PDB entry 6QUZ | X-ray diffraction, 3.21 A resolution | chains A and E of the 3 polymer chains in the assembly

Chain A:
Protein: ABC transporter, ATP-binding protein
Source organism: Thermotoga maritima (strain ATCC 43589 / MSB8 / DSM 3109 / JCM 10099)
Notes: fragment: ABC transporter
UniProt: Q9WYC3 (Q9WYC3_THEMA); residues 2-577 here = UniProt positions 2-577
Chain sequence (587 residues; row label = number of the first residue in the row; numbers below 1 keep their minus sign (Gly-9 is residue -9)):
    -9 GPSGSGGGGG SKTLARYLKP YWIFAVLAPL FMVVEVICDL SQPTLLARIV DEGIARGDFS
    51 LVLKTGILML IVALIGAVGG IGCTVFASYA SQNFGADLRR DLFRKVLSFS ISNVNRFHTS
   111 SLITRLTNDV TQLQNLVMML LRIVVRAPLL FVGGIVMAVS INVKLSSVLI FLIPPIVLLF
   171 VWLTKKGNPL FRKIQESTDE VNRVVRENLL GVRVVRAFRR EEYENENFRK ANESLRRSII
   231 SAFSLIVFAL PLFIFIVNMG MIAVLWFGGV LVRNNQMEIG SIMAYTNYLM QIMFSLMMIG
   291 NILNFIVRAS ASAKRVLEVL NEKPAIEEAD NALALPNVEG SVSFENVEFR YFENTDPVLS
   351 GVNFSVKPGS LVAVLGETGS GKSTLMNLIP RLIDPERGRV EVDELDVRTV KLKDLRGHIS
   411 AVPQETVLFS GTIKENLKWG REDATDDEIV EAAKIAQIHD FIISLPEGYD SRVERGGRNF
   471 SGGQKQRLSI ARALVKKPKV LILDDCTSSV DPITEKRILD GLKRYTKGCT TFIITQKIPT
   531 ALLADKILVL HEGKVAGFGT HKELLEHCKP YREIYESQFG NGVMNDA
Not modelled in the structure: -9 to 1, 570-577
Sequence notes: expression tag (-9 to 1)
Metal / ion sites: Mg2+: Ser373, Gln414 (together with ATP-gamma-S)
Small-molecule neighbours:
  - ATP-gamma-S (AGS; phosphothiophosphoric acid-adenylate ester), molecule 1: Tyr341, Phe342, Val348, Glu367, Thr368, Gly369, Ser370, Gly371, Lys372, Ser373, Thr374, Gln414, Gln526
  - ATP-gamma-S (AGS), molecule 2: Phe451, Arg468, Asn469, Phe470, Ser471, Gly472, Gly473, Gln474, Ser499
From the paper describing this entry:
  - conformationally variable residues: Asp41
  - mutagenesis - D41A: decreased catalytic activity

Chain E:
Protein: Sb_TM35
Source organism: synthetic construct
Notes: fragment: sybody
Chain sequence (128 residues; each row starts with the number of its first residue; numbers below 1 keep their minus sign (Gly-2 is residue -2)):
    -2 GPSQVQLVES GGGSVQAGGS LRLSCAASGN IHHISYLGWF RQAPGKEREG VAALWTKDGN
    58 TYYADSVKGR FTVSLDNAKN TGYLQMNSLK PEDTALYYCA AADTGSDTPL WDWVYWYWGQ
   118 GTQVTVSA
Not modelled in the structure: -2 to 0, 125
Cystine bridges: Cys22-Cys96

Interface between chain A and chain E:
Pairs across the interface (17):
  Glu42(A) with Asp62(E)
  Ile44(A) with Trp52(E)
  Ala45(A) with Ala50(E); Trp52(E), hydrogen bond (backbone-side chain); Tyr59(E)
  Arg46(A) with Tyr33(E), hydrogen bond (backbone-side chain); Phe37(E); Gly47(E); Ala50(E); Tyr60(E); Ala61(E); Asp62(E), salt bridge
  Gly47(A) with Tyr33(E)
  Asp48(A) with Glu46(E); Gly47(E)
  Ser50(A) with Glu44(E); Arg45(E)
The authors on this interface:
  - epitope / paratope residues, chain E: Tyr33(E), Trp52(E), Tyr59(E)
  - interface residues, chain E: Tyr33(E), Trp52(E), Tyr59(E)

Summary:
7 residues of chain A and 12 residues of chain E are in contact, with 2 hydrogen bonds and 1 salt bridge.
Polar contacts include Arg46(A)-Asp62(E), Ala45(A)-Trp52(E) and Arg46(A)-Tyr33(E). Bound to chain A:
ATP-gamma-S. The paper reports that D41A of chain A reduces catalytic activity; epitope/paratope residues
Tyr33(E), Trp52(E) and Tyr59(E).
Chain A is ABC transporter, ATP-binding protein (Thermotoga maritima (strain ATCC 43589 / MSB8 / DSM 3109 /
JCM 10099)) and chain E is Sb_TM35 (synthetic construct); the structure, Structure of ATPgS-bound
outward-facing TM287/288 in complex with sybody Sb_TM35, was determined by X-ray diffraction together with
6QV0, 6QV1 and 6QV2 from the same study.
